6X2W - chains C and D of the 4 polymer chains in the assembly; structure by X-ray diffraction, 3.00 A resolution.

Chain C:
Molecule: Exportin-1
Organism: Saccharomyces cerevisiae
UniProtKB: P30822 (XPO1_YEAST); residue numbers follow UniProt; this construct covers 1-376, 414-1058
Amino-acid sequence (1024 residues; row label = number of the first residue in the row; note: 37 numbers in that range are skipped by the numbering (no residue carries them; nothing is unmodelled there); numbers below 1 keep their minus sign (Gly-2 is residue -2)):
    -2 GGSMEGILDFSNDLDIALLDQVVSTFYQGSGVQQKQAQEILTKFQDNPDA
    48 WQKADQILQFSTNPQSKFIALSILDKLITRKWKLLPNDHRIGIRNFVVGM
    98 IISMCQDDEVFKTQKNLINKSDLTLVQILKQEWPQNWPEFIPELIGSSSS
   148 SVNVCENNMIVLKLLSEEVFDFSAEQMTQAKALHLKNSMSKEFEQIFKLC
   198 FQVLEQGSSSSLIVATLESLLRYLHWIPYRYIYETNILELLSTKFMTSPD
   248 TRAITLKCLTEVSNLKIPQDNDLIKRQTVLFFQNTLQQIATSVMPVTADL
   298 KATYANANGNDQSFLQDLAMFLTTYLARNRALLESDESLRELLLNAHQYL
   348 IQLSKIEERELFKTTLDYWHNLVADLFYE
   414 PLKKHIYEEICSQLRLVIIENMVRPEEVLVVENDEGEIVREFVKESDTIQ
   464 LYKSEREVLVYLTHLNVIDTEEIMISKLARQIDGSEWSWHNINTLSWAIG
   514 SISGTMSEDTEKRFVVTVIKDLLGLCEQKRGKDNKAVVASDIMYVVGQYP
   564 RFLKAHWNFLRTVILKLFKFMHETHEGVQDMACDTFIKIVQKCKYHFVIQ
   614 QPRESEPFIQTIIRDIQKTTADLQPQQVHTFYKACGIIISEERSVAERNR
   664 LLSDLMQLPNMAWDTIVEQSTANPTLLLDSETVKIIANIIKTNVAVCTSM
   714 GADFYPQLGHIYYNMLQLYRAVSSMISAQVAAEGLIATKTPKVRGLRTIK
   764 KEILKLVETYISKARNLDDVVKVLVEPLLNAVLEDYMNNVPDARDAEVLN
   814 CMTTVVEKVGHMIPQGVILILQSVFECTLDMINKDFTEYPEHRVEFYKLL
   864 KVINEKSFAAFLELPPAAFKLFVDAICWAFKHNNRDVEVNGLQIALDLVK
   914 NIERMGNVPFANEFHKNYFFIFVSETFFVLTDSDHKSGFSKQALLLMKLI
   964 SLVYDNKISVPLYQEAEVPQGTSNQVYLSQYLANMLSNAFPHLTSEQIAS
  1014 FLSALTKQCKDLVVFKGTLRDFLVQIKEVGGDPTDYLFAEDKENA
Disordered / not traced: -2 to -1, 439-460, 1053-1058
Construct notes: expression tag (-2 to 0); conflict Gly537 (Asp in P30822), Cys539 (Thr in P30822), Glu540 (Val in P30822), Gln541 (Lys in P30822), Cys1022 (Tyr in P30822); engineered mutation Lys582 (Glu in P30822)

Chain D:
Molecule: cAMP-dependent protein kinase inhibitor alpha
Organism: Homo sapiens
UniProtKB: P61925 (IPKA_HUMAN); residues 5-19 here correspond to UniProt positions 35-49 (UniProt number = residue number + 30)
Amino-acid sequence (15 residues; each row starts with the number of its first residue):
     5 LNELALKLAGLDINK
Construct notes: conflict Leu5 (Ser35 in P61925)
Reported in the primary citation:
  - conformationally variable residues (side-chain flip): Asp16

Chain C / chain D interface:
Pairs across the interface - 21 pairs, chain C then chain D:
  Val529(C) with Leu8(D), hydrophobic
  Lys533(C) with Leu8(D); Lys11(D)
  Leu536(C) with Lys11(D); Leu12(D), hydrophobic; Leu15(D), hydrophobic
  Cys539(C) with Leu15(D), hydrophobic
  Glu540(C) with Lys19(D), salt bridge
  Lys545(C) with Ile17(D); Asn18(D), hydrogen bond
  Lys548(C) with Asp16(D); Ile17(D); Lys19(D)
  Ala552(C) with Ile17(D), hydrophobic
  His569(C) with Leu5(D)
  Phe572(C) with Leu8(D), hydrophobic
  Thr575(C) with Ala9(D)
  Val576(C) with Leu12(D), hydrophobic
  Lys579(C) with Leu12(D); Ala13(D); Leu15(D), hydrogen bond (side chain-backbone)
Interface residues without a listed pair, chain C (21 interface residues in all): Ile532, Gly544, Ala549, Ile555, Met556, Phe565, Asn571, Glu586
Interface residues without a listed pair, chain D (13 interface residues in all): Asn6, Gly14

Summary:
The interface between chain C and chain D involves 21 residues on one side and 13 on the other; the contacts
include 2 hydrogen bonds and 1 salt bridge. Among the polar pairs are Glu540(C)-Lys19(D), Lys545(C)-Asn18(D)
and Lys579(C)-Leu15(D). From the paper: conformational variability at Asp16(D).
Chain C is Exportin-1 (Saccharomyces cerevisiae) and chain D is cAMP-dependent protein kinase inhibitor alpha
(Homo sapiens); the structure, Crystal Structure of PKINES peptide bound to CRM1(E571K), was determined by
X-ray diffraction (same publication as 6X2M, 6X2O, 6X2P, 6X2R, 6X2S, 6X2U and 3 further entries).
